Entry 8WH9 (electron microscopy, 3.31 A resolution); this record covers chains B and I of the 11 polymer chains in the assembly.

[Chain B]
Protein: Histone H4
Source organism: Arabidopsis thaliana
Reference sequence: P59259 (H4_ARATH); residues 0-102 here correspond to UniProt positions 1-103 (UniProt number = residue number + 1)
Chain sequence (103 residues; row label = number of the first residue in the row; numbering starts at 0):
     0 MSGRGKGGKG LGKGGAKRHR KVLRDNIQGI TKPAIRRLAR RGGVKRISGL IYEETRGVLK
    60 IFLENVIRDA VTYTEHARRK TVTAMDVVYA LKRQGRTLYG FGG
Unresolved in the structure: 0-22, 102
Swiss-Prot annotation at these positions:
  - DNA-binding region: Lys16 to Lys20

[Chain I]
Molecule: sense strand (147-nt DNA)
Sequence (147 nucleotides; row label = number of the first residue in the row):
     1 ATCGAGAATC CCGGTGCCGA GGCCGCTCAA TTGGTCGTAG ACAGCTCTAG CACCGCTTAA
    61 ACGCACGTAC GCGCTGTCCC CCGCGTTTAA CCGCCCAAGG GGATTACTCC CTAGTCTCCA
   121 GGCACGTGTC AGATATATAC ATCCGAT
Unresolved in the structure: 1-4, 147

[How chain B and chain I interact]
Residue-residue contacts (6; chain B residue first):
  Thr30(B) - DA61(I)  sugar contact
  Thr30(B) - DC62(I)  phosphate contact
  Pro32(B) - DA61(I)  phosphate contact
  Pro32(B) - DC62(I)  phosphate contact
  Arg36(B) - DA61(I)  salt bridge to the phosphate
  Thr80(B) - DG50(I)  phosphate contact
Interface residues without a listed pair, chain B (7 interface residues in all): Lys31, Arg45, Arg77
Interface residues without a listed pair, chain I (5 interface residues in all): DA41, DC70

[Summary]
7 residues of chain B and 5 residues of chain I are in contact; the contacts include 1 salt bridge. Its one
salt-bridged contact is Arg36(B)-DA61(I). Curated annotation (UniProt) lists a DNA-binding region on chain B.
Chain B is Histone H4 (Arabidopsis thaliana) and chain I is sense strand (147-nt DNA); the structure,
Structure of DDM1-nucleosome complex in ADP-BeFx state, was determined by electron microscopy together with
8WH5, 8WH8, 8WHA and 8WHB from the same study.
